6TNS - chain A; structure by X-ray diffraction, 2.40 A resolution.

# Chain A
Molecule: Phosphatidylinositol 4,5-bisphosphate 3-kinase catalytic subunit delta isoform
Organism: Mus musculus
Notes: EC 2.7.1.153
UniProtKB: O35904 (PK3CD_MOUSE); the construct has insertions or renumbered stretches relative to UniProt, so the offset changes along the chain: 106-507 = UniProt 106-507; 509-1044 = UniProt 508-1043
Sequence (940 residues; numbered 105 to 1044; the number before each row is that of its first residue):
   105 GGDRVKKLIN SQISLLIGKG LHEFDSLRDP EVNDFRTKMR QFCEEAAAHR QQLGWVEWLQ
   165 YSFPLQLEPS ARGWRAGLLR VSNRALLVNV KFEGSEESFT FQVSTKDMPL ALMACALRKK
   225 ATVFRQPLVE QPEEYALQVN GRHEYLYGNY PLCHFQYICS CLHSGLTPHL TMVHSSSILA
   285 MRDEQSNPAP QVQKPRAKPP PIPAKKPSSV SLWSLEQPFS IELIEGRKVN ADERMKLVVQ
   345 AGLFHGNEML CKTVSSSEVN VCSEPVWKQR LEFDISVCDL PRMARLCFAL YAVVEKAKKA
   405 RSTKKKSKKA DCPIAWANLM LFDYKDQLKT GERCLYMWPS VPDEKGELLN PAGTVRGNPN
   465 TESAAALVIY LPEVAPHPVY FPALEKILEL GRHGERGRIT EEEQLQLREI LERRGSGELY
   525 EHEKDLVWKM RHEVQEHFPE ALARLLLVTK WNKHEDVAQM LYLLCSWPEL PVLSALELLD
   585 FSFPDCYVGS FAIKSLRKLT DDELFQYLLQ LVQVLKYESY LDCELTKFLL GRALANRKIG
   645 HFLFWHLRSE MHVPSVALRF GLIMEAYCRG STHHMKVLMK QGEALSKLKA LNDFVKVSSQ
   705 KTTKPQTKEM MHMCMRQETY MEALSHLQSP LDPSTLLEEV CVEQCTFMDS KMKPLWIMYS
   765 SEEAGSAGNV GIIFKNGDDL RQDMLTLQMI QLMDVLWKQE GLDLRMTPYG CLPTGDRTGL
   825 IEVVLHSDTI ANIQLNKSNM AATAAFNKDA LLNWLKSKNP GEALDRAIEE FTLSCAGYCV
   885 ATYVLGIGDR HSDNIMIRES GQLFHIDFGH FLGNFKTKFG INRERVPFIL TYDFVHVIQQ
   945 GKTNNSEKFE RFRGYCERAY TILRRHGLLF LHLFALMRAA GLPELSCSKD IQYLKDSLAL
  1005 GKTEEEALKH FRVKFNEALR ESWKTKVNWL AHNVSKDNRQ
Unresolved in the structure: 105-106, 178-186, 294-314, 399-414, 446-451, 518-520, 919-926, 1033-1044
Construct notes: expression tag (105); insertion (508)
Small-molecule neighbours: NQ5 (2-methoxy-N-[2-methoxy-5-[7-[[(2R)-4-(oxetan-3-yl)morpholin-2-yl]methoxy]-1,3-dihydro-2-benzofuran-5-yl]pyridin-3-yl]ethanesulfonamide): Thr750, Met752, Ser754, Pro758, Trp760, Ile777, Lys779, Asp782, Leu784, Asp787, Tyr813, Ile825, Glu826, Val827, Val828, Ser831, Asp832, Thr833, Asn836, Met900, Phe908, Ile910, Asp911
UniProt features mapped onto this chain:
  - region: Phe751 to Lys757 (G-loop), Gly890 to Asn898 (Catalytic loop), His909 to Thr935 (Activation loop)
  - modified residue: Tyr524 (Phosphotyrosine), Ser1039 (Phosphoserine)

# Overview
Chain A binds compound NQ5.
Chain A is Phosphatidylinositol 4,5-bisphosphate 3-kinase catalytic subunit delta isoform (Mus musculus); the
structure, PI3K delta in complex with 2methoxyN[2methoxy5(7{[(2R)4(oxetan3 yl)morpholin2yl]methoxy}1,3dihydro2
benzofuran5yl)pyridin3yl]ethane1 sulfonamide, was determined by X-ray diffraction (same publication as 6TNR).
